Entry 1M5K (X-ray diffraction, 2.40 A resolution); this record covers chains E and F of the 3 polymer chains in the assembly.

Chain E:
Molecule: RNA hairpin ribozyme
Sequence (92 nucleotides; numbered 1 to 92; the number before each row is that of its first residue):
     1 XGAGAGAGAA GUCAACCAGA GAAACACACC AACCCAUUGC ACUCCGGGUU GGUGGUAUAU
    61 UACCUGGUAC GGGGGAAACU UCGUGGUGGC CG
Modified residues: GTP (guanosine-5'-triphosphate) at position 1
Bound ions: Ca2+ site 1 near A15 (its only coordinating residue here); Ca2+ site 2: A22, A59; Ca2+ site 3 near U37 (its only coordinating residue here); Ca2+ site 4: U38, G39; Ca2+ site 5 near G47 (its only coordinating residue here); Ca2+ site 6 near G48 (its only coordinating residue here); Ca2+ site 7 near U58 (its only coordinating residue here); Ca2+ site 8 near A59 (its only coordinating residue here)

Chain F:
Protein: Protein (U1 small nuclear ribonucleoprotein A)
From: Homo sapiens
Notes: fragment: u1a rna binding domain
Reference sequence: P09012 (SNRPA_HUMAN); residues 1-100 here = UniProt positions 1-100
Sequence (100 residues; numbered 1 to 100; the number before each row is that of its first residue):
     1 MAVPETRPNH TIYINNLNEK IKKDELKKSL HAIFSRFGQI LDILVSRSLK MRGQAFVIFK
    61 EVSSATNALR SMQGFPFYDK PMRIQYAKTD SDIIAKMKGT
Not modelled in the structure: 1-5, 98-100
Construct notes: engineered mutation His31 (Tyr in P09012), Arg36 (Gln in P09012)
UniProt features mapped onto this chain:
  - modified residue: Ala2 (N-acetylalanine), Lys60 (N6-acetyllysine)
  - mutagenesis: Thr11 (T11V: Abolishes RNA binding), Tyr13 (Y13F: Substantially reduces RNA binding), Asn15 (N15V: Abolishes RNA binding), Asn16 (N16V: Substantially reduces RNA binding), Arg52 (R52Q: Abolishes RNA binding)

How chain E and chain F interact:
Residue-residue contacts (37; chain E residue first):
  A31(E) - Lys22(F)  salt bridge to the phosphate
  A32(E) - Lys22(F)  salt bridge to the phosphate
  A36(E) - Leu49(F)  base contact
  A36(E) - Arg52(F)  hydrogen bond to the base
  U37(E) - Glu19(F)  hydrogen bond to the base
  U37(E) - Arg52(F)  base contact
  U38(E) - Asn16(F)  hydrogen bond to the base
  U38(E) - Lys80(F)  hydrogen bond to the base
  G39(E) - Tyr13(F)  base contact
  G39(E) - Asn15(F)  base contact
  G39(E) - Asn16(F)  hydrogen bond to the base
  G39(E) - Glu19(F)  hydrogen bond to the base
  G39(E) - Lys50(F)  hydrogen bond to the sugar
  G39(E) - Arg52(F)  hydrogen bond to the base
  G39(E) - Gly53(F)  base contact
  G39(E) - Gln54(F)  base contact
  C40(E) - Tyr13(F)  stacking on the base
  C40(E) - Gln54(F)  sugar contact
  C40(E) - Phe56(F)  sugar contact
  C40(E) - Gln85(F)  hydrogen bond to the base
  C40(E) - Tyr86(F)  hydrogen bond to the base
  C40(E) - Ala87(F)  base contact
  C40(E) - Lys88(F)  hydrogen bond to the base
  A41(E) - Met51(F)  sugar contact
  A41(E) - Phe56(F)  stacking on the base
  A41(E) - Thr89(F)  hydrogen bond to the base
  A41(E) - Asp90(F)  base contact
  A41(E) - Ser91(F)  hydrogen bond to the base
  C42(E) - Asp90(F)  hydrogen bond to the base
  C42(E) - Ser91(F)  base contact
  C42(E) - Asp92(F)  hydrogen bond to the base
  U43(E) - Asp92(F)  phosphate contact
  C45(E) - Ser46(F)  hydrogen bond to the phosphate
  C45(E) - Ser48(F)  phosphate contact
  G46(E) - Ser48(F)  phosphate contact
  G46(E) - Leu49(F)  hydrogen bond to the phosphate
  G46(E) - Arg52(F)  hydrogen bond to the base
Interface residues without a listed pair, chain F (25 interface residues in all): Leu17, Leu44

Overview:
12 residues of chain E face 25 of chain F across their interface, with 18 hydrogen bonds, 2 salt bridges and 2
aromatic stacking contacts. Polar contacts include A36(E)-Arg52(F), U37(E)-Glu19(F) and U38(E)-Asn16(F).
UniProt lists 5 mutagenesis sites on chain F.
Here chain E is RNA hairpin ribozyme and chain F is Protein (U1 small nuclear ribonucleoprotein A) (Homo
sapiens). Entry 1M5K (Crystal structure of a hairpin ribozyme in the catalytically-active conformation) was
determined by X-ray diffraction (same publication as 1M5O and 1M5P).
